Entry 6FLB (X-ray diffraction, 2.20 A resolution); this record covers chains G and L of the 3 polymer chains in the assembly.

[Chain G]
Molecule: Domain III of Dengue virus 2
Organism: Dengue virus 2
UniProt: P14340 (POLG_DEN2N); residues 298-397 here correspond to UniProt positions 578-677 (UniProt number = residue number + 280)
Amino-acid sequence (100 residues; each row starts with the number of its first residue):
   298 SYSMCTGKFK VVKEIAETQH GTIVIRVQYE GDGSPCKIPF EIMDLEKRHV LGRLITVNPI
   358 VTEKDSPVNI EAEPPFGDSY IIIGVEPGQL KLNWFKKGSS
Disulfides: Cys302-Cys333

[Chain L]
Molecule: Light chain of 3H5 Fab
Organism: Mus musculus
Notes: antibody fragment or engineered binder
Amino-acid sequence (218 residues; row label = number of the first residue in the row):
     1 NIVMTQSPTS LAVSLGQRAT ISCRASESVD SFGKSFMHFY QQKPGQPPKL LIHLASNLES
    61 GVPARFTGRG SRTDFTLTID PVEADDAATY YCQQNNEVPF TFGSGTKLEV KRADAAPTVS
   121 IFPPSSEQLT SGGASVVCFL NNFYPKDINV KWKIDGSERQ NGVLNSWTDQ DSKDSTYSMS
   181 STLTLTKDEY ERHNSYTCEA THKTSTSPIV KSFNRNEC
Not modelled in the structure: 217-218
Disulfides: Cys23-Cys92, Cys138-Cys198

[Interface between chain G and chain L]
Contacting residue pairs - 15 pairs, chain G then chain L:
  Met301(G) with Phe32(L), hydrophobic; Lys34(L)
  Pro336(G) with Phe32(L)
  Phe337(G) with Phe32(L)
  Glu338(G) with Phe32(L)
  Arg345(G) with Glu27(L)
  Gly381(G) with Phe32(L)
  Val382(G) with Phe36(L), hydrophobic
  Glu383(G) with Asn95(L); Asn96(L); Glu97(L); Val98(L); Phe100(L)
  Pro384(G) with Phe100(L)
  Gln386(G) with Phe32(L)
Also at the interface, not in a pair above, chain G (12 interface residues in all): Lys344, Ile379
Also at the interface, not in a pair above, chain L (10 interface residues in all): Ser31
From the paper, about this interface:
  - epitope / paratope residues, chain G: Lys344(G), Arg345(G)
  - epitope / paratope residues, chain L: Glu27(L), Phe32(L), Asn95(L)

[Overview]
Chain G and chain L form an interface of 12 and 10 residues respectively. From the paper: epitope/paratope
residues Lys344(G), Arg345(G) and Glu27(L) among others.
Chain G is Domain III of Dengue virus 2 (Dengue virus 2) and chain L is Light chain of 3H5 Fab (Mus musculus);
the structure, 3H5 Fab bound to EDIII of DenV 2 Xtal form 2, was determined by X-ray diffraction, deposited
together with 6FLA.
